Entry 6SCH (X-ray diffraction, 2.20 A resolution); this record covers chains A and C of the 4 polymer chains in the assembly.

Chain A (and C):
Protein: NADP-dependent isopropanol dehydrogenase
Source organism: Clostridium beijerinckii
Notes: EC 1.1.1.80; chain C of this document is another copy of the same molecule, construct and numbering; everything in this record applies to it too
UniProt: P25984 (ADH_CLOBE); numbering as in UniProt (aligned over 1-351)
Amino-acid sequence (355 residues; each row starts with the number of its first residue):
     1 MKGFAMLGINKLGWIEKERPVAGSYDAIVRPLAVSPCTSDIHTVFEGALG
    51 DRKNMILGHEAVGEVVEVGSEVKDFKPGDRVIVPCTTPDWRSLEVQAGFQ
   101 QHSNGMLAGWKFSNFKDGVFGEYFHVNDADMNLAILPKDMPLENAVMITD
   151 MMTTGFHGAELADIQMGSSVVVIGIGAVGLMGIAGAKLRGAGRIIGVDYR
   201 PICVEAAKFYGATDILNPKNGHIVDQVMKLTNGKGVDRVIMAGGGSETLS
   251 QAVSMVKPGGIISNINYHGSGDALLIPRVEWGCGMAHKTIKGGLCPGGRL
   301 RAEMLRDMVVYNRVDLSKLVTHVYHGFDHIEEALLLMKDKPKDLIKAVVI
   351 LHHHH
Not modelled in the structure: 353-355 (chain C: fully traced)
Construct notes: conflict Asp198 (Gly in P25984), Tyr199 (Ser in P25984), Pro218 (Tyr in P25984); expression tag (352-355)
Ion coordination: Zn2+: Cys37, His59, Asp150 (together with NAD)
Ligand contacts:
  - nonaethylene glycol (2PE), molecule 1: Tyr25, Asp89, Arg91, Asn104, Asp128
  - nonaethylene glycol (2PE), molecule 2: Leu93, Glu94, Ala97, Phe99
  - nonaethylene glycol (2PE), molecule 3: Glu143, Ile202, Ser317, Lys318, Val320, Thr321, His322, Val323, Asp343
  - nonaethylene glycol (2PE), molecule 4: Gln165, Ser169, Thr231, Lys234, Gly235, Val236, Asp237, Arg238, Lys257, Pro258, Gly259, Gly260
  - NAD (nicotinamide-adenine-dinucleotide): Cys37, Thr38, Ser39, His42, His59, Trp110, Asp150, Met151, Thr154, Ile173, Gly174, Ile175, Gly176, Ala177, Val178, Gly179, Val197, Asp198, Tyr199, Arg200, Pro218, Ala242, Gly243, Gly244, Gly245, Glu247, Thr248, Ile265, Asn266, Tyr267, Leu294, Lys340
Swiss-Prot annotation at these positions:
  - binding site (Zn(2+)): Cys37, His59, Glu60, Asp150
  - binding site (NADP(+)): Ile175 to Val178, Ile265 to Tyr267, Lys340
From the paper describing this entry:
  - specificity-determining residues: Asp198, Tyr199

Interface between chain A and chain C:
Pairs across the interface (26; chain A residue first):
  Tyr25(A) with Tyr25(C); Arg91(C)
  Trp90(A) with Gln96(C)
  Arg91(A) with Tyr25(C); Arg91(C); Asp128(C), salt bridge; Met131(C)
  Ser92(A) with Met131(C), hydrogen bond (backbone-side chain)
  Leu93(A) with Arg299(C); Leu300(C)
  Val95(A) with Val95(C), hydrophobic
  Gln96(A) with Trp90(C); Met131(C), hydrogen bond (side chain-backbone); Gly298(C); Arg299(C), hydrogen bond (side chain-backbone); Leu300(C), hydrogen bond (side chain-backbone)
  Ala97(A) with Leu300(C), hydrophobic
  Asp128(A) with Arg91(C), salt bridge
  Met131(A) with Arg91(C); Ser92(C), hydrogen bond (side chain-backbone); Gln96(C), hydrogen bond (backbone-side chain)
  Gly298(A) with Gln96(C)
  Arg299(A) with Gln96(C), hydrogen bond (backbone-side chain)
  Leu300(A) with Leu93(C); Gln96(C), hydrogen bond (backbone-side chain); Ala97(C)
Interface residues without a listed pair, chain A (16 interface residues in all): Asp130, Arg301, Glu303
Interface residues without a listed pair, chain C (15 interface residues in all): Asp130, Glu303

Overview:
The interface between chain A and chain C involves 16 residues on one side and 15 on the other; the contacts
include 8 hydrogen bonds and 2 salt bridges. Among the polar pairs are Arg91(A)-Asp128(C), Ser92(A)-Met131(C)
and Gln96(A)-Met131(C). Chain A binds NAD and 4 copies of nonaethylene glycol. The paper reports specificity
determinants Asp198(A) and Tyr199(A).
Both chains are NADP-dependent isopropanol dehydrogenase (Clostridium beijerinckii). Entry 6SCH
(NADH-dependent variant of CBADH) was determined by X-ray diffraction, deposited together with 6SDM.
